5D4K - chain A; structure by X-ray diffraction, 2.60 A resolution.

# Chain A
Name: Polymeric immunoglobulin receptor
Source organism: Homo sapiens
Notes: fragment: ectodomain
Reference sequence: P01833 (PIGR_HUMAN); residues 1-547 here correspond to UniProt positions 19-565 (UniProt number = residue number + 18)
Amino-acid sequence (557 residues; each row starts with the number of its first residue):
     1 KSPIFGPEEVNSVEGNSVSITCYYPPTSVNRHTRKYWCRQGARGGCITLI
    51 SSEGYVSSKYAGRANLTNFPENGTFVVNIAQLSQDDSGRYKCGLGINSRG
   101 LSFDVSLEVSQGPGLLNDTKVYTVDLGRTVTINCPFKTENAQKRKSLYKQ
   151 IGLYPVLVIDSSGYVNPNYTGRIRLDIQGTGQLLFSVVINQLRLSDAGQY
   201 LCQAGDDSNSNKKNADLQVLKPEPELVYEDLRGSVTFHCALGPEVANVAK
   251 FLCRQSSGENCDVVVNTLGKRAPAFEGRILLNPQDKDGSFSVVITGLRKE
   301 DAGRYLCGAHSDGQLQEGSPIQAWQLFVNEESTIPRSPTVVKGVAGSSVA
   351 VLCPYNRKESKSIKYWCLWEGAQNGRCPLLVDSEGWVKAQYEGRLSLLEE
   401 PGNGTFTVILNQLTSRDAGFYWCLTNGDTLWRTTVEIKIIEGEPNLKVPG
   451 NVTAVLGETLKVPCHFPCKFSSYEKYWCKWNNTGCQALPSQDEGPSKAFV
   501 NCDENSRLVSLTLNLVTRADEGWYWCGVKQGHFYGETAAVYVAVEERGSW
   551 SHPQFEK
Disordered / not traced: 1, 114-115, 334-335, 427-431, 550-557
Construct notes: variant Ser347 (Gly365 in P01833); expression tag (548-557)
Cystine bridges: Cys22-Cys92, Cys38-Cys46, Cys134-Cys202, Cys239-Cys307, Cys253-Cys261, Cys353-Cys423, Cys367-Cys377, Cys464-Cys526, Cys468-Cys502, Cys478-Cys485
Covalently attached groups: N-acetylglucosamine (NAG) linked to Asn65, Asn168, Asn481; glycan linked to Asn72
UniProt features mapped onto this chain:
  - glycosylation (N-linked (GlcNAc...) asparagine): Asn65, Asn72, Asn117, Asn168, Asn403, Asn451 (complex), Asn481
From the paper describing this entry:
  - post-translational modification sites: Asn65, Asn72, Asn168, Asn481
  - contacts within the chain: His32-Glu521 (salt bridge), His32-Glu545 (salt bridge), Arg34-Asn97 (hydrogen bond), Arg39-Gln218, Arg43-Asp125 (backbone contact), Glu53-Trp523 (hydrogen bond), Arg193-Glu317, His310-Asp312 (salt bridge), Asn266-Gly313 (backbone contact), Ser348-Thr537 (hydrogen bond), Arg34-Glu392 (salt bridge), Glu400-Tyr534 (hydrogen bond), Glu400-His532 (hydrogen bond), Gly385-Asn482 (hydrogen bond)
  - conformationally variable residues (loop rearrangement): Gln111 to Asn117

# Overview
N-acetylglucosamine is covalently linked to Asn65, Asn168 and Asn481. The paper reports modification sites
Asn65, Asn72 and Asn168 among others; conformational variability at Gln111.
Chain A is Polymeric immunoglobulin receptor (Homo sapiens); the structure, Crystal structure of the human
polymeric Ig receptor (pIgR) ectodomain, was determined by X-ray diffraction (same publication as 5F1S).
